Entry 4MEZ (X-ray diffraction, 2.05 A resolution); this record covers chain A.

# Chain A
Protein: Beta-lactamase TEM
Organism: Escherichia coli
Notes: EC 3.5.2.6
UniProtKB: P62593 (BLAT_ECOLX); the author numbering skips numbers that UniProt does not, so the offset changes along the chain: 26-238 = UniProt 24-236; 240-252 = UniProt 237-249; 254-290 = UniProt 250-286
Sequence (263 residues; row label = number of the first residue in the row; note: 2 numbers in that range are skipped by the numbering (no residue carries them; nothing is unmodelled there)):
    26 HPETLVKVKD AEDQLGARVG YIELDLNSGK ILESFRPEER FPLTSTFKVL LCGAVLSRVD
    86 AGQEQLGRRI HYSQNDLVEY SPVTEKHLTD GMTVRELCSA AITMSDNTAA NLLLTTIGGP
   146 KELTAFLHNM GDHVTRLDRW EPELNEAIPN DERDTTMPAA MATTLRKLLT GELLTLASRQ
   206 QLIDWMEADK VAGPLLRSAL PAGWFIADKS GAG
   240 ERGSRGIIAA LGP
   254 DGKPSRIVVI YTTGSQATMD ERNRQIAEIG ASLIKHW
Construct notes: engineered mutation Leu-68 (Met66 in P62593), Thr-69 (Met67 in P62593)
Disulfides: Cys-77/Cys-123
Swiss-Prot annotation at these positions:
  - active site: Ser-70 (Acyl-ester intermediate), Glu-168 (Proton acceptor)
  - binding site (substrate): Lys-234 to Gly-236
What the authors report for this chain:
  - catalytic residues: Ser-70, Glu-166 (citing earlier work)
  - mutagenesis - M69T (80-fold): decreased catalytic activity
  - mutagenesis - M68L (<6-fold): unchanged catalytic activity
  - mutagenesis - M68L (12-fold): decreased catalytic activity on CTX

# Summary
UniProt lists active-site residues Ser-70 and Glu-168 and 3 substrate-binding residues. The paper reports
catalytic residues Ser-70 and Glu-166; M69T reduces catalytic activity.
Chain A is Beta-lactamase TEM (Escherichia coli); the structure, Crystal structure of M68L/M69T double mutant
TEM-1, was determined by X-ray diffraction, deposited together with 4R4R and 4R4S.
